PDB entry 6RH2 | X-ray diffraction, 2.00 A resolution | chains B and C of the 4 polymer chains in the assembly

Chain B:
Protein: Sensor histidine kinase
From: Thermotoga maritima
UniProtKB: Q9WZV7 (Q9WZV7_THEMA); residues 232-489 here = UniProt positions 232-489
Chain sequence (258 residues; numbered 232 to 489; the number before each row is that of its first residue):
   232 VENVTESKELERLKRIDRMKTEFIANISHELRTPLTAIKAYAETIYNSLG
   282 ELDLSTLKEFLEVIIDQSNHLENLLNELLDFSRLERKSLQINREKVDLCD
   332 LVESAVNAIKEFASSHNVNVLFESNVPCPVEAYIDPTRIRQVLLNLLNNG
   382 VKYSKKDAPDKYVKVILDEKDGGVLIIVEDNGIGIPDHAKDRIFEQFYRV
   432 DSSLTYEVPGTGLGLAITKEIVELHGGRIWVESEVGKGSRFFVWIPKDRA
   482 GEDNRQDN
Not modelled in the structure: 232-245, 480-489
Disulfide bonds: C330-C359
Small-molecule neighbours: ADP (adenosine-5'-diphosphate): N376, N380, G381, K383, Y384, D411, I414, G415, I416, I424, Y429, R430, V431, T436, G441, T442, G443, L444, G445, L446, A447, S470, F472
What the authors report for this chain:
  - binding site for sulfate ion: H260, R314

Chain C:
Protein: Response regulator
From: Thermotoga maritima
UniProtKB: Q9WYT9 (Q9WYT9_THEMA); residues 1-122 here = UniProt positions 1-122
Chain sequence (122 residues; numbered 1 to 122; the number before each row is that of its first residue):
     1 MSKKVLLVDDSAVLRKIVSFNLKKEGYEVIEAENGQIALEKLSEFTPDLI
    51 VLAIMMPVMDGFTVLKKLQEKEEWKRIPVIVLTAKGGEEDESLALSLGAR
   101 KVMRKPFSPSQFIEEVKHLLNE
Not modelled in the structure: 1, 122
Differences from the reference sequence: engineered mutation A53 (Asp in Q9WYT9)
What the authors report for this chain:
  - binding site for sulfate ion: K85, D90

How chain B and chain C interact:
Pairs across the interface (7):
  E303(B) with P106(C)
  R314(B) with G86(C); G87(C)
  S319(B) with E89(C)
  Q321(B) with E88(C), hydrogen bond (backbone-side chain); E89(C)
  N323(B) with E88(C)
Other interface residues (no listed pair), chain B (6 interface residues in all): L320

Overview:
The interface between chain B and chain C involves 6 residues on one side and 5 on the other, with 1 hydrogen
bond. The hydrogen-bonded pair is Q321(B)-E88(C). Bound to chain B: ADP. From the paper: a binding site for
sulfate ion at H260(B), R314(B) and K85(C) among others.
Chain B is Sensor histidine kinase and chain C is Response regulator, both from Thermotoga maritima; the
structure, Revisiting pH-gated conformational switch. Complex HK853-RR468 D53A pH 5.3, was determined by X-ray
diffraction, deposited together with 6RFV, 6RGY, 6RGZ, 6RH0, 6RH1, 6RH7 and 6RH8.
